PDB entry 6UBZ | X-ray diffraction, 1.83 A resolution | chains B and C of the 4 polymer chains in the assembly

[Chain B (and C)]
Protein: Uncharacterized protein GoxA
Source organism: Pseudoalteromonas luteoviolacea DSM 6061
Notes: chain C of this document is another copy of the same molecule, construct and numbering; everything in this record applies to it too
UniProtKB: A0A161XU12 (A0A161XU12_9GAMM); residues 1-816 here = UniProt positions 1-816
Amino-acid sequence (816 residues; numbered 1 to 816; the number before each row is that of its first residue):
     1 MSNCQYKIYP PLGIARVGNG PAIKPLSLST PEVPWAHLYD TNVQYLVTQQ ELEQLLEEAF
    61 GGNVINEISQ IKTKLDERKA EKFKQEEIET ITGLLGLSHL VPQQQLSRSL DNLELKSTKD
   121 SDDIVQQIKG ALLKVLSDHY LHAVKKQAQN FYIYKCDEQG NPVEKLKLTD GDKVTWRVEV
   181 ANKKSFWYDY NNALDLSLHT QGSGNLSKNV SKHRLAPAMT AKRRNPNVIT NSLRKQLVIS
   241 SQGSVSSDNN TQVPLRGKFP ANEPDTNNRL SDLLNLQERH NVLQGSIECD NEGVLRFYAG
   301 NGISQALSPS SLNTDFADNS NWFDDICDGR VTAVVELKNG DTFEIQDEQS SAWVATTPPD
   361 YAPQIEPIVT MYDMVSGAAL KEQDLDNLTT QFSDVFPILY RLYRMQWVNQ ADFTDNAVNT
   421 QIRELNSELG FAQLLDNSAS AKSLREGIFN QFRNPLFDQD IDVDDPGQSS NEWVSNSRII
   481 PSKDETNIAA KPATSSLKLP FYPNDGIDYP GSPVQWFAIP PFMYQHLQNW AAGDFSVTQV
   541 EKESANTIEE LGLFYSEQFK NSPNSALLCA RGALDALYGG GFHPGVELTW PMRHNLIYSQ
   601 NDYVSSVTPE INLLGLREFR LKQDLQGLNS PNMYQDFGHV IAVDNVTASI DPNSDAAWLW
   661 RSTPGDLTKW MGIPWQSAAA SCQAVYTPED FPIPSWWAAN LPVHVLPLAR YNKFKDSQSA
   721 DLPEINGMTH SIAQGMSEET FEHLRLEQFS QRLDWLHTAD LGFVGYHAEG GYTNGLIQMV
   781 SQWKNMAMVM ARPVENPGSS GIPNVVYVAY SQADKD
Not modelled in the structure: 1-3, 76-81, 115-122, 263-275, 467-469 (chain C: 1-3, 115-122, 158-160, 263-276, 467-469)
Glycans and other covalent adducts: covalent link C682-W697
Modified positions: W697 (2-amino-3-(6,7-dioxo-6,7-dihydro-1H-indol-3-yl)-propionic acid; TRQ)
Construct notes: engineered mutation A678 (Asp in A0A161XU12)
Metal / ion sites: Mg2+: D360, A362, I365, A699, N700
Residues lining bound ligands: glycine (GLY): F316, H583, S681, C682, W696, W697, Y772
Reported in the primary citation:
  - binding site for glycine: H583, S681, Y766, H767
  - mutagenesis - D678A: abolished catalytic activity on glycine

[Chain B / chain C interface]
Residue-residue contacts (7; chain B residue first):
  L276(B) - D138(C)
  P309(B) - P309(C)
  S310(B) - I777(C)
  S310(B) - Q778(C)  hydrogen bond
  L312(B) - L312(C)  hydrophobic
  I777(B) - S310(C)
  Q778(B) - S310(C)  hydrogen bond
Other interface residues (no listed pair), chain B (7 interface residues in all): R108
Other interface residues (no listed pair), chain C (7 interface residues in all): K258

[Summary]
Chain B and chain C each contribute 7 residues to their interface, with 2 hydrogen bonds. Its one
hydrogen-bonded contact is S310(B)-Q778(C). Bound to chain B: glycine. From the paper: a binding site for
glycine at H583(B), S681(B) and Y766(B) among others; D678A of chain B abolishes catalytic activity on
glycine.
Both chains are Uncharacterized protein GoxA (Pseudoalteromonas luteoviolacea DSM 6061). Entry 6UBZ (Crystal
structure of D678A GoxA bound to glycine at pH 5.5) was determined by X-ray diffraction, deposited together
with 6UBN, 6UBR, 6UC1 and 6UFQ.
